8JO2 - chains 2 and H of the 10 polymer chains in the assembly; structure by electron microscopy, 2.74 A resolution.

[Chain 2]
Molecule: 65-nt DNA strand
Sequence (65 nucleotides; each row starts with the number of its first residue):
     1 CGCCGCGTCA GACTCGTAGG ATTATACGAC CTTGCTTAGG ATAATATTAA GAAATTAATA
    61 TTTCT

[Chain H]
Protein: DNA-binding transcriptional regulator BasR
Source organism: Klebsiella pneumoniae JM45
UniProtKB: A0A0R4I965 (A0A0R4I965_KLEPN); residue numbers follow UniProt; this construct covers 1-226
Sequence (226 residues; each row starts with the number of its first residue):
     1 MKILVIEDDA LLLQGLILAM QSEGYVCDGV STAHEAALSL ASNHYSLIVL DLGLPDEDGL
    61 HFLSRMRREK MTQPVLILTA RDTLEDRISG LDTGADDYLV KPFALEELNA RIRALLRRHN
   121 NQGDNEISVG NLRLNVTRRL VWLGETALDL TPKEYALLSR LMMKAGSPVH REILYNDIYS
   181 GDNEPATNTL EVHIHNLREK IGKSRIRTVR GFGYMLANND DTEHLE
Disordered / not traced: 220-226
What the authors report for this chain:
  - conformationally variable residues (domain motion): Asn188
  - mutagenesis - N188A: abolished signaling
  - mutagenesis - R160A, E172A, E172K, D182A, D182K, E184A, E184K: increased signaling
  - mutagenesis - K164A, H170A: unchanged signaling
  - binding site for the 65-nt DNA strand: Asn188

[How chain 2 and chain H interact]
Residue-residue contacts (15):
  DA46(2) - Gly211(H)  phosphate contact
  DT47(2) - Arg171(H)  salt bridge to the phosphate
  DT47(2) - Thr208(H)  phosphate contact
  DT47(2) - Arg210(H)  phosphate contact
  DT47(2) - Gly211(H)  hydrogen bond to the phosphate
  DT47(2) - Tyr214(H)  hydrogen bond to the phosphate
  DT48(2) - Glu191(H)  base contact
  DT48(2) - Arg198(H)  salt bridge to the phosphate
  DT48(2) - Thr208(H)  hydrogen bond to the phosphate
  DT48(2) - Tyr214(H)  phosphate contact
  DA49(2) - Asn188(H)  base contact
  DA49(2) - His195(H)  sugar contact
  DA49(2) - Arg198(H)  salt bridge to the phosphate
  DA50(2) - Val192(H)  base contact
  DA50(2) - His195(H)  base contact
Interface residues without a listed pair, chain H (11 interface residues in all): Val209

[Summary]
5 residues of chain 2 face 11 of chain H across their interface, with 3 hydrogen bonds and 3 salt bridges.
Among the polar pairs are DT47(2)-Gly211(H), DT47(2)-Tyr214(H) and DT48(2)-Thr208(H). The paper reports a
binding site for the 65-nt DNA strand at Asn188(H); R160A, E172A and E172K of chain H, among others, increase
signaling; 10 substitutions were tested in all.
Here chain 2 is a 65-nt DNA strand and chain H is DNA-binding transcriptional regulator BasR (Klebsiella
pneumoniae JM45). Entry 8JO2 (Structural basis of transcriptional activation by the OmpR/PhoB-family response
regulator PmrA) was determined by electron microscopy.
